Entry 1RMM (X-ray diffraction, 1.90 A resolution); this record covers chain A.

== Chain A ==
Molecule: SIGF1-GFP fusion protein
Source organism: Aequorea victoria
Reference sequence: P42212 (GFP_AEQVI); aligned to UniProt positions 290-513 over residues 2-227 (the alignment contains insertions or deletions, so no single offset holds)
Chain sequence (226 residues; row label = number of the first residue in the row; note: 2 numbers in that range are skipped by the numbering (no residue carries them; nothing is unmodelled there)):
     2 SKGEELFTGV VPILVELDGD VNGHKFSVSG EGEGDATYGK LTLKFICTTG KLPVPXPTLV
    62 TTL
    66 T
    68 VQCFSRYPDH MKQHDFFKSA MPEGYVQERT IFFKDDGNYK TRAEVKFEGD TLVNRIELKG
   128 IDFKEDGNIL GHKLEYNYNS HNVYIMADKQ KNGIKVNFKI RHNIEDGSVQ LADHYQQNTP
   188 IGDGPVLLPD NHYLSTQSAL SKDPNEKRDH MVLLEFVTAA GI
Covalently attached groups: covalent link L64-T66; covalent link T66-V68
Modified residues: 32S (6-Seleno-tryptophan) at position 57; T66 ({2-[(1R,2R)-1-amino-2-hydroxypropyl]-4-(4-hydroxybenzylidene)-5-oxo-4,5-dihydro-1H-imidazol-1-yl}acetic acid; CRO)
Sequence notes: chromophore (66, 66, 66)

== Summary ==
Chain A is SIGF1-GFP fusion protein (Aequorea victoria); the structure, Probing the Role of Tryptophans in
Aequorea Victoria Green Fluorescent Proteins with an Expanded Genetic Code, was determined by X-ray
diffraction (same publication as 1RM9, 1RMO and 1RMP).
